PDB entry 5GT3 | X-ray diffraction, 2.91 A resolution | chains C and I of the 10 polymer chains in the assembly

[Chain C]
Molecule: Histone H2A type 1-D
Source organism: Homo sapiens
UniProtKB: P20671 (H2A1D_HUMAN); residues 1-129 here correspond to UniProt positions 2-130 (UniProt number = residue number + 1)
Amino-acid sequence (129 residues; each row starts with the number of its first residue):
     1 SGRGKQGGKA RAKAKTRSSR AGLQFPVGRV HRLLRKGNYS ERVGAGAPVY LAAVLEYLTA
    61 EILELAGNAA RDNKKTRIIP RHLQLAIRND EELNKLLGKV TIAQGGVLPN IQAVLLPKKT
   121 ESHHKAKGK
Not modelled in the structure: 1-12, 119-129
Swiss-Prot annotation at these positions:
  - modified residue: Ser1 (N-acetylserine), Arg3 (Citrulline), Lys5 (N6-(2-hydroxyisobutyryl)lysine), Lys9 (N6-(2-hydroxyisobutyryl)lysine), Lys13 (N6-(beta-hydroxybutyryl)lysine), Lys36 (N6-(2-hydroxyisobutyryl)lysine), Lys74 (N6-(2-hydroxyisobutyryl)lysine), Lys75 (N6-(2-hydroxyisobutyryl)lysine), Lys95 (N6-(2-hydroxyisobutyryl)lysine), Lys99 (N6-glutaryllysine), Gln104 (N5-methylglutamine), Lys118 (N6-(2-hydroxyisobutyryl)lysine), Lys119 (N6-crotonyllysine), Thr120 (Phosphothreonine), Lys125 (N6-crotonyllysine)
  - cross-link (Glycyl lysine isopeptide (Lys-Gly)): Lys13 (interchain with G-Cter in ubiquitin), Lys15 (interchain with G-Cter in ubiquitin), Lys119 (interchain with G-Cter in ubiquitin)

[Chain I]
Molecule: 146-nt DNA strand
Source organism: Homo sapiens
Sequence (146 nucleotides; each row starts with the number of its first residue):
     1 ATCAATATCC ACCTGCAGAT TCTACCAAAA GTGTATTTGG AAACTGCTCC ATCAAAAGGC
    61 ATGTTCAGCT GAATTCAGCT GAACATGCCT TTTGATGGAG CAGTTTCCAA ATACACTTTT
   121 GGTAGAATCT GCAGGTGGAT ATTGAT

[Interface between chain C and chain I]
Residue-residue contacts (10; chain C residue first):
  Ala14(C) - DA30(I)  phosphate contact
  Ala14(C) - DG31(I)  phosphate contact
  Lys15(C) - DG31(I)  hydrogen bond to the phosphate
  Thr16(C) - DA30(I)  phosphate contact
  Arg17(C) - DA30(I)  salt bridge to the phosphate
  Gly28(C) - DA29(I)  phosphate contact
  Arg29(C) - DA29(I)  phosphate contact
  Arg32(C) - DA29(I)  salt bridge to the phosphate
  Arg42(C) - DT38(I)  sugar contact
  Arg77(C) - DA19(I)  sugar contact
Other interface residues (no listed pair), chain C (11 interface residues in all): Lys13, Lys74
Other interface residues (no listed pair), chain I (8 interface residues in all): DA11, DA28, DT37

[In short]
11 residues of chain C and 8 residues of chain I are in contact; the contacts include 1 hydrogen bond and 2
salt bridges. Polar pairs include Lys15(C)-DG31(I), Arg17(C)-DA30(I) and Arg32(C)-DA29(I).
Chain C is Histone H2A type 1-D and chain I is a 146-nt DNA strand, both from Homo sapiens; the structure,
Crystal structure of nucleosome particle in the presence of human testis-specific histone variant, hTh2b, was
determined by X-ray diffraction (same publication as 5GSU and 5GT0).
